PDB entry 1RUF | X-ray diffraction, 2.90 A resolution | chains 1 and 4 of the 4 polymer chains in the assembly

# Chain 1
Name: Rhinovirus 14
Source organism: Human rhinovirus 14
Reference sequence: P03303 (POLG_HRV14); residues 1-289 here correspond to UniProt positions 568-856 (UniProt number = residue number + 567)
Chain sequence (289 residues; numbered 1 to 289; the number before each row is that of its first residue):
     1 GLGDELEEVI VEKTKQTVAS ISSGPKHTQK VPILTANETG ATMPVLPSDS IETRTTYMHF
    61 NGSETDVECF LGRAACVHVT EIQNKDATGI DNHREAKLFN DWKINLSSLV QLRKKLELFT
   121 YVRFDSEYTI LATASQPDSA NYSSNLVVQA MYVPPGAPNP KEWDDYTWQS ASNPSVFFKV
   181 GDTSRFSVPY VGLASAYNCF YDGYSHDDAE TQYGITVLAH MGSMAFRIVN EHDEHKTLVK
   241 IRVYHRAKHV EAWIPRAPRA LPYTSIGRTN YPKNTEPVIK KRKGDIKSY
Disordered / not traced: 1-16
Construct notes: engineered mutation A219 (Asn786 in P03303)
UniProt features mapped onto this chain:
  - site: Y289 (Cleavage)

# Chain 4
Name: Rhinovirus 14
Source organism: Human rhinovirus 14
Notes: engineered mutation(s): N(1)219A
Reference sequence: P03303 (POLG_HRV14); residues 1-68 here correspond to UniProt positions 2-69 (UniProt number = residue number + 1)
Chain sequence (68 residues; each row starts with the number of its first residue):
     1 GAQVSTQKSG SHENQNILTN GSNQTFTVIN YYKDAASTSS AGQSLSMDPS KFTEPVKDLM
    61 LKGAPALN
Disordered / not traced: 1-28
UniProt features mapped onto this chain:
  - site: N68 (Cleavage)
  - lipidation: G1 (N-myristoyl glycine)

# How chain 1 and chain 4 interact
Contacting residue pairs (41):
  K30(1) with G63(4)
  V31(1) with G63(4)
  P32(1) with K62(4); G63(4)
  T35(1) with A66(4)
  A36(1) with A66(4); L67(4), hydrophobic
  T39(1) with V56(4); M60(4)
  A41(1) with T53(4); V56(4), hydrophobic; M60(4), hydrophobic
  T42(1) with T53(4), hydrogen bond (backbone-backbone)
  M43(1) with E54(4); M60(4), hydrophobic
  P44(1) with E54(4); K62(4)
  D49(1) with K62(4), salt bridge
  N61(1) with Q43(4)
  G62(1) with Q43(4)
  S63(1) with Q43(4)
  D66(1) with Q43(4); S44(4), hydrogen bond (side chain-backbone); L45(4)
  E68(1) with S40(4), hydrogen bond; A41(4), hydrogen bond (side chain-backbone)
  D125(1) with A36(4)
  S187(1) with A36(4), hydrogen bond (side chain-backbone); S37(4)
  P189(1) with A36(4), hydrophobic
  R246(1) with S40(4), hydrogen bond
  A247(1) with S40(4)
  K248(1) with A36(4), hydrogen bond (side chain-backbone); S37(4), hydrogen bond (side chain-backbone); T38(4), hydrogen bond (side chain-backbone); S40(4)
  H249(1) with A35(4); T38(4), hydrogen bond; S39(4), hydrogen bond (side chain-backbone); A41(4)
  P255(1) with F52(4)
Interface residues without a listed pair, chain 1 (27 interface residues in all): G40, L46, V188
Interface residues without a listed pair, chain 4 (22 interface residues in all): G42, M47, P55

# Summary
Chain 1 and chain 4 form an interface of 27 and 22 residues respectively, with 11 hydrogen bonds and 1 salt
bridge. Polar contacts include D49(1)-K62(4), D66(1)-S44(4) and E68(1)-S40(4).
Here chain 1 is Rhinovirus 14 and chain 4 is Rhinovirus 14, both from Human rhinovirus 14. Entry 1RUF
(Rhinovirus 14 (HRV14) (mutant with asn 1 219 replaced by ala (N219A in chain 1)) was determined by X-ray
diffraction, deposited together with 1RUC, 1RUD, 1RUE, 1RUG, 1RUH, 1RUI and 1RUJ.
